Entry 9DVH (X-ray diffraction, 1.66 A resolution); this record covers chains A and D.

# Chain A
Name: Non-ribosomal peptide synthetase
Organism: Actinoplanes teichomyceticus
UniProt: Q70AZ9 (Q70AZ9_ACTTI); residues 9-398 here = UniProt positions 9-398
Sequence (399 residues; each row starts with the number of its first residue):
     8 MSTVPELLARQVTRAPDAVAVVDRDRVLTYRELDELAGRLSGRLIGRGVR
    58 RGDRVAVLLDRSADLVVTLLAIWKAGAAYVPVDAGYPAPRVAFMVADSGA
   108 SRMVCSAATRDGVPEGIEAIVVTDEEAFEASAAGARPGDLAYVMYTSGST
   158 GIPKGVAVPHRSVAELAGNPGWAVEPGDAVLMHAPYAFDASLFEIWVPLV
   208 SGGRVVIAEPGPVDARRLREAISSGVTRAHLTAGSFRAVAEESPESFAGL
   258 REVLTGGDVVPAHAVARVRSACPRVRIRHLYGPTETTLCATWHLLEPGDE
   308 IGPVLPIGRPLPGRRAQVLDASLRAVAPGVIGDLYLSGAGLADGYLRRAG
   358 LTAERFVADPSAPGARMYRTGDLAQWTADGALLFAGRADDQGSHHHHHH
Not modelled in the structure: 8, 132-133, 398-406
Construct notes: initiating methionine (8); expression tag (399-406)
Ligand contacts:
  - (2R)-amino(4-hydroxyphenyl)ethanoic acid (GHP), molecule 1: D196, A197, H237, T262, G263, G264, L287, Y288, G289, P290, T291, L295
  - (2R)-amino(4-hydroxyphenyl)ethanoic acid (GHP), molecule 2: G264, D265, V266, Y288, I314, D379, F391, R394

# Chain D
Name: MbtH-like short polypeptide
Organism: Actinoplanes teichomyceticus
UniProt: Q70AZ5 (Q70AZ5_ACTTI); residue numbers follow UniProt; this construct covers 1-69
Sequence (69 residues; numbered 1 to 69; the number before each row is that of its first residue):
     1 MTNPFDNEDGSFLVLVNGEGQHSLWPAFAEVPDGWTGVHGPASRQDCLGY
    51 VEQNWTDLRPKSLISQISD
Not modelled in the structure: 1, 62-69

# How chain A and chain D interact
Contacting residue pairs - 49 pairs, chain A then chain D:
  G145(A) with R59(D)
  D146(A) with R59(D), salt bridge
  A328(A) with P4(D); F28(D)
  S329(A) with F28(D)
  L330(A) with P4(D), hydrophobic; F5(D), hydrophobic; W25(D), hydrophobic
  D340(A) with N3(D), hydrogen bond
  Y342(A) with N3(D), hydrogen bond; F5(D)
  D350(A) with P60(D)
  G351(A) with L58(D)
  Y352(A) with L58(D)
  R355(A) with E52(D)
  A356(A) with V51(D); E52(D), hydrogen bond (backbone-side chain); W55(D)
  G357(A) with L48(D); V51(D); E52(D), hydrogen bond (backbone-side chain)
  T359(A) with W55(D)
  A360(A) with H22(D); S23(D); L24(D), hydrogen bond (backbone-backbone); V51(D), hydrophobic
  E361(A) with D6(D); R44(D), salt bridge; L48(D)
  V364(A) with F5(D), hydrophobic; S23(D)
  A365(A) with S23(D), hydrogen bond (backbone-side chain); W25(D); P32(D), hydrophobic; W35(D)
  D366(A) with P32(D)
  P367(A) with W25(D), hydrophobic; P32(D), hydrophobic
  P370(A) with D33(D)
  G371(A) with N17(D), hydrogen bond (backbone-side chain); D33(D), hydrogen bond (backbone-backbone); G34(D); W35(D)
  A372(A) with W35(D), hydrogen bond (backbone-side chain)
  R373(A) with Q21(D); W35(D)
  R376(A) with N3(D); F5(D); D6(D), salt bridge
Interface residues without a listed pair, chain A (31 interface residues in all): R168, L353, R354, L358, F363, A369
Interface residues without a listed pair, chain D (26 interface residues in all): L15, P26, A29

# In short
Chain A and chain D form an interface of 31 and 26 residues respectively, with 9 hydrogen bonds and 3 salt
bridges. Among the polar pairs are D146(A)-R59(D), E361(A)-R44(D) and R376(A)-D6(D). Chain A binds
(2R)-amino(4-hydroxyphenyl)ethanoic acid.
Here chain A is Non-ribosomal peptide synthetase and chain D is MbtH-like short polypeptide, both from
Actinoplanes teichomyceticus. Entry 9DVH (A1 Tei + D-Hpg: Adenylation Domain 1 Core Construct from Teicoplanin
Biosynthesis with D-4-Hydroxyphenylglycine) was determined by X-ray diffraction.
